PDB entry 3S1K | X-ray diffraction, 2.55 A resolution | chains V and W of the 4 polymer chains in the assembly

[Chain V (and W)]
Name: Vascular endothelial growth factor A
Source organism: Homo sapiens
Notes: chain W of this document is another copy of the same molecule, construct and numbering; everything in this record applies to it too
UniProt: P15692 (VEGFA_HUMAN); residues 8-109 here correspond to UniProt positions 34-135 (UniProt number = residue number + 26)
Chain sequence (102 residues; each row starts with the number of its first residue):
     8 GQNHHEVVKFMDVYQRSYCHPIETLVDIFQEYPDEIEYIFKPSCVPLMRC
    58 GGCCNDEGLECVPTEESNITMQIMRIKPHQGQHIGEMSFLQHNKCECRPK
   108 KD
Disordered / not traced: 8-12, 108-109 (chain W: 8-13, 107-109)
Disulfides: Cys-57/Cys-102, Cys-61/Cys-104

[How chain V and chain W interact]
Residue-residue contacts (59):
  Val-14(V) with Thr-77(W); Gln-79(W); Glu-93(W)
  Val-15(V) with Thr-77(W), hydrogen bond (backbone-backbone); Met-78(W); Gln-79(W), hydrogen bond (backbone-backbone)
  Lys-16(V) with Gln-79(W)
  Phe-17(V) with Lys-48(W); Gln-79(W), hydrogen bond (backbone-side chain)
  Val-20(V) with Pro-49(W), hydrophobic; Val-52(W), hydrophobic; Met-78(W), hydrophobic; Gln-79(W); Ile-80(W), hydrophobic
  Arg-23(V) with Glu-30(W), salt bridge; Leu-32(W); Pro-53(W)
  Ser-24(V) with Leu-32(W); Pro-49(W); Cys-51(W), hydrogen bond (backbone-side chain)
  His-27(V) with Leu-32(W)
  Ile-29(V) with Glu-30(W)
  Glu-30(V) with Arg-23(W), salt bridge
  Leu-32(V) with Arg-23(W); Ser-24(W); Ile-29(W), hydrophobic; Gly-58(W); Gly-59(W)
  Lys-48(V) with Phe-17(W)
  Pro-49(V) with Val-20(W), hydrophobic; Ser-24(W); Asn-62(W)
  Ser-50(V) with Cys-60(W); Asn-62(W), hydrogen bond (backbone-side chain)
  Cys-51(V) with Ser-24(W); Gly-59(W); Cys-60(W), disulfide
  Pro-53(V) with Arg-23(W)
  Gly-58(V) with Leu-32(W)
  Gly-59(V) with Leu-32(W); Cys-51(W)
  Cys-60(V) with Ser-50(W); Cys-51(W), disulfide
  Asn-62(V) with Lys-48(W), hydrogen bond (backbone-side chain); Pro-49(W); Ser-50(W), hydrogen bond (side chain-backbone)
  Ile-76(V) with Val-15(W), hydrophobic
  Thr-77(V) with Val-14(W); Val-15(W), hydrogen bond (backbone-backbone)
  Met-78(V) with Val-15(W), hydrophobic; Val-20(W), hydrophobic
  Gln-79(V) with Val-15(W), hydrogen bond (backbone-backbone); Lys-16(W); Phe-17(W), hydrogen bond (side chain-backbone); Val-20(W)
  Ile-80(V) with Val-20(W), hydrophobic
  Met-81(V) with Phe-17(W), hydrophobic
  Ile-91(V) with Phe-17(W), hydrophobic
  Glu-93(V) with Val-14(W)
Other interface residues (no listed pair), chain V (32 interface residues in all): Glu-13, Tyr-21, Phe-47, Val-52
Other interface residues (no listed pair), chain W (31 interface residues in all): Tyr-21, His-27, Phe-47, Ile-76, Met-81, Ile-91
Inter-chain disulfides: Cys-51(V)/Cys-60(W), Cys-60(V)/Cys-51(W)

[In short]
32 residues of chain V and 31 residues of chain W are in contact, with 2 disulfide bonds, 10 hydrogen bonds
and 2 salt bridges. Polar pairs include Arg-23(V)/Glu-30(W), Phe-17(V)/Gln-79(W) and Ser-24(V)/Cys-51(W).
Both chains are Vascular endothelial growth factor A (Homo sapiens). Entry 3S1K (The Development of
Peptide-based Tools for the Analysis of Angiogenesis) was determined by X-ray diffraction, deposited together
with 3S1B.
